6LRA - chains H and L of the 3 polymer chains in the assembly; structure by X-ray diffraction, 1.90 A resolution.

# Chain H
Molecule: Fab Heavy Chain
Source organism: Mus musculus
Notes: antibody fragment or engineered binder
Sequence (218 residues; each row starts with the number of its first residue):
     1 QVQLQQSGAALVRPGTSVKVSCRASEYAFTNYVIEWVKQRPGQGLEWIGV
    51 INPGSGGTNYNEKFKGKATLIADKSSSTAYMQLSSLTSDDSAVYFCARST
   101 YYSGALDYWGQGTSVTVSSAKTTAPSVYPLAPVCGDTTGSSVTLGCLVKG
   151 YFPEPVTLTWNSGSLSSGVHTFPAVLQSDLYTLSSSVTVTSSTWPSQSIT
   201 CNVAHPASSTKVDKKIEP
Cystine bridges: Cys22-Cys96, Cys146-Cys201

# Chain L
Molecule: Fab Light Chain
Source organism: Mus musculus
Notes: antibody fragment or engineered binder
Sequence (220 residues; numbered 1 to 220; the number before each row is that of its first residue):
     1 QLVLTQSSSASFSLGASAKLTCTLSSQHSTYTIEWYQQQPLKPPKYVMEL
    51 KKDGSHSTGDGIPDRFSGSSSGADRYLSISNIQPEDEAIYICGVGDTIKE
   101 QFVYVFGGGTKVTVLGQPKSTPTLTVFPPSSEELKENKATLVCLISNFSP
   151 SGVTVAWKANGTPITQGVDTSNPTKEGNKFMASSFLHLTSDQWRSHNSFT
   201 CQVTHEGDTVEKSLSPAECL
Cystine bridges: Cys22-Cys92, Cys143-Cys201

# Interface between chain H and chain L
Residue-residue contacts - 72 pairs, chain H then chain L:
  Gln39(H) with Gln38(L), hydrogen bond
  Leu45(H) with Gln38(L); Pro44(L), hydrophobic; Ile91(L), hydrophobic; Phe106(L), hydrophobic
  Trp47(H) with Phe102(L); Val103(L), hydrophobic; Tyr104(L); Phe106(L)
  Asn59(H) with Gln101(L); Phe102(L), hydrogen bond (side chain-backbone)
  Tyr60(H) with Gln101(L), hydrogen bond (backbone-side chain)
  Glu62(H) with Gln101(L), hydrogen bond
  Lys65(H) with Gln101(L), hydrogen bond
  Phe95(H) with Pro43(L), hydrophobic; Pro44(L)
  Ser103(H) with Glu49(L), hydrogen bond
  Gly104(H) with Glu34(L); Tyr36(L); Tyr104(L), hydrogen bond (backbone-side chain)
  Ala105(H) with Glu34(L); Tyr36(L); Tyr46(L), hydrophobic
  Leu106(H) with Tyr36(L), hydrogen bond (backbone-side chain); Tyr46(L)
  Asp107(H) with Tyr46(L)
  Tyr108(H) with Asp60(L), hydrogen bond
  Trp109(H) with Tyr36(L), hydrophobic; Pro44(L)
  Gly110(H) with Pro43(L)
  Gln111(H) with Pro43(L)
  Tyr128(H) with Ser130(L); Glu133(L); Glu136(L), hydrogen bond
  Pro129(H) with Ser130(L); Glu132(L)
  Leu130(H) with Phe127(L), hydrophobic
  Ala131(H) with Phe127(L); Pro128(L)
  Val133(H) with Pro128(L), hydrophobic; Ser215(L)
  Cys134(H) with Cys219(L), disulfide
  Gly135(H) with Cys219(L)
  Asp136(H) with Lys212(L), salt bridge
  Thr143(H) with Thr125(L); Phe127(L)
  Leu144(H) with Phe127(L)
  Gly145(H) with Phe127(L)
  Leu147(H) with Thr140(L); Phe185(L), hydrophobic
  Lys149(H) with Glu133(L), salt bridge; Lys138(L); Thr140(L)
  His170(H) with Glu176(L), salt bridge
  Thr171(H) with Met181(L)
  Phe172(H) with Leu144(L), hydrophobic; Ile145(L); Met181(L), hydrophobic; Ala182(L)
  Pro173(H) with Thr174(L); Met181(L); Ser183(L)
  Val175(H) with Asp169(L); Thr170(L); Ser171(L); Phe185(L), hydrophobic
  Gln177(H) with Asp169(L)
  Thr182(H) with Phe185(L)
  Ser184(H) with Val142(L); Leu144(L)
  Ser186(H) with Leu144(L)
  Lys214(H) with Glu132(L), salt bridge
Also at the interface, not in a pair above, chain H (47 interface residues in all): Glu35, Val37, Glu46, Val50, Pro132, Val169, Leu183
Also at the interface, not in a pair above, chain L (42 interface residues in all): Val126, Ser146, Leu214, Glu218
Cross-chain cystine bridges: Cys134(H)-Cys219(L)

# In short
47 residues of chain H and 42 residues of chain L are in contact; the contacts include 1 disulfide bond, 10
hydrogen bonds and 4 salt bridges. Polar pairs include Asp136(H)-Lys212(L), Lys149(H)-Glu133(L) and
His170(H)-Glu176(L).
Here chain H is Fab Heavy Chain and chain L is Fab Light Chain, both from Mus musculus. Entry 6LRA (The
complex structure of PHF core domain peptide of tau and antibody's Fab domain) was determined by X-ray
diffraction.
